1R1X - chains A and B; structure by X-ray diffraction, 2.15 A resolution.

# Chain A
Protein: Hemoglobin alpha chain
Source organism: Homo sapiens
Notes: engineered mutation(s): D94A
UniProtKB: P69905 (HBA_HUMAN); numbering as in UniProt (aligned over 1-141)
Sequence (141 residues; each row starts with the number of its first residue):
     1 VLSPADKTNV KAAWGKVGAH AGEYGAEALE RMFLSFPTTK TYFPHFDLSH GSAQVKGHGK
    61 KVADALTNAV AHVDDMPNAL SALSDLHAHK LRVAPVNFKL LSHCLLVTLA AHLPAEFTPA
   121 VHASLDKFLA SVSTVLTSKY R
Construct notes: variant Ala-94 (Asp in P69905)
Swiss-Prot annotation at these positions:
  - site: Lys-61 (Not glycated)
  - natural variant: Asp-6 (A6D: In J-Toronto; this construct carries the variant), Ala-13 (A13D: In J-Paris 1/J-Aljezur), Glu-27 (A27E: In Shenyang; this construct carries the variant), Lys-61 (K61N: In Zambia; deletion: In Clinic), Asp-64 (A64D: In Pontoise; this construct carries the variant), Asp-75 (D75A: In Lille; D75G: In Chapel Hill; D75N: In G-Pest), Ala-111 (A111D: In Petah Tikva)
Bound ions: heme Fe: His-87 (together with carbon monoxide)
Ligand contacts:
  - carbon monoxide (CMO): Leu-29, Phe-43, His-58, Val-62, His-87
  - heme (HEM): Met-32, Thr-39, Tyr-42, Phe-43, His-45, Phe-46, His-58, Lys-61, Val-62, Ala-65, Leu-66, Leu-83, Leu-86, His-87, Leu-91, Val-93, Asn-97, Phe-98, Leu-101, Leu-105, Val-132, Leu-136
  - toluene (MBN), molecule 1: Val-10, Ala-13, Trp-14, Val-17, Leu-66, Thr-67, Val-70, Leu-109, Leu-125, Phe-128
  - toluene (MBN), molecule 2: Ala-21, Tyr-24, Gly-25, Ala-63, Leu-66, Leu-105, Leu-109

# Chain B
Protein: Hemoglobin beta chain
Source organism: Homo sapiens
UniProtKB: P68871 (HBB_HUMAN); residue numbers follow UniProt; this construct covers 1-146
Sequence (146 residues; each row starts with the number of its first residue):
     1 VHLTPEEKSA VTALWGKVNV DEVGGEALGR LLVVYPWTQR FFESFGDLST PDAVMGNPKV
    61 KAHGKKVLGA FSDGLAHLDN LKGTFATLSE LHCDKLHVDP ENFRLLGNVL VCVLAHHFGK
   121 EFTPPVQAAY QKVVAGVANA LAHKYH
Swiss-Prot annotation at these positions:
  - natural variant: Leu-3 (H3L: In Graz; this construct carries the variant), Glu-7 (E7A: In G-Makassar; E7K: In Hb C; E7Q: In Machida; E7V: In SKCA), Lys-8 (E8K: In G-Siriraj; this construct carries the variant), Val-11 (A11V: In Iraq-Halabja; this construct carries the variant), Gly-16 (W16G: In Randwick; this construct carries the variant), Val-23 (E23V: In D-Granada; this construct carries the variant), Gly-24 (V24G: In Miyashiro; this construct carries the variant), Gly-25 (G25D: In Moscva; G25R: In Riverdale-Bronx; G25V: In Savannah), Leu-32 (L32P: In Yokohama), Val-33 (L33V: In Muscat; this construct carries the variant), Arg-40 (Q40R: In Tianshui; this construct carries the variant), Phe-42 (F42Y: In Mequon; deletion: In Bruxelles), 11 further natural variant entries in UniProt
Bound ions: heme Fe: His-92 (together with carbon monoxide)
Ligand contacts:
  - carbon monoxide (CMO): Leu-28, Phe-42, His-63, Val-67, His-92
  - heme (HEM): Leu-31, Thr-38, Phe-41, Phe-42, His-63, Lys-66, Val-67, Ala-70, Phe-71, Phe-85, Leu-88, Leu-91, His-92, Leu-96, Val-98, Asn-102, Phe-103, Leu-106, Val-137, Leu-141

# How chain A and chain B interact
Contacting residue pairs (37; chain A residue first):
  Glu-30(A) with Pro-124(B)
  Arg-31(A) with Phe-122(B), hydrogen bond (side chain-backbone); Thr-123(B); Pro-124(B); Gln-127(B), hydrogen bond
  Leu-34(A) with Pro-124(B); Pro-125(B); Ala-128(B)
  Ser-35(A) with Gln-127(B), hydrogen bond; Ala-128(B), hydrogen bond (side chain-backbone); Gln-131(B)
  Phe-36(A) with Gln-131(B)
  His-103(A) with Asn-108(B); Val-111(B); Cys-112(B); Gln-131(B), hydrogen bond
  Cys-104(A) with Gln-127(B)
  Val-107(A) with Val-111(B), hydrophobic; Cys-112(B), hydrophobic; Ala-115(B), hydrophobic; Gln-127(B)
  Ala-110(A) with Cys-112(B); Ala-115(B); His-116(B)
  Ala-111(A) with Ala-115(B); Gly-119(B)
  Pro-114(A) with His-116(B), hydrogen bond (backbone-side chain)
  Phe-117(A) with Arg-30(B), hydrogen bond (backbone-side chain); His-116(B)
  Thr-118(A) with Arg-30(B), hydrogen bond (backbone-side chain)
  Pro-119(A) with Arg-30(B); Val-33(B); Met-55(B), hydrophobic
  His-122(A) with Arg-30(B), hydrogen bond; Val-34(B)
  Ala-123(A) with Val-34(B), hydrophobic
  Asp-126(A) with Tyr-35(B)
Other interface residues (no listed pair), chain A (22 interface residues in all): Lys-99, Leu-106, Leu-113, Ala-115, Ala-120
Other interface residues (no listed pair), chain B (22 interface residues in all): Pro-51, Glu-101, Val-109, Lys-120

# Overview
Chain A and chain B each contribute 22 residues to their interface, with 9 hydrogen bonds. Among the polar
pairs are Arg-31(A)/Phe-122(B), Arg-31(A)/Gln-127(B) and Ser-35(A)/Gln-127(B). Chain A binds carbon monoxide,
heme and toluene. Bound to chain B: carbon monoxide and heme.
Here chain A is Hemoglobin alpha chain and chain B is Hemoglobin beta chain, both from Homo sapiens. Entry
1R1X (Crystal structure of oxy-human hemoglobin Bassett at 2.15 angstrom) was determined by X-ray diffraction,
deposited together with 1R1Y.
